Entry 2X6Y (X-ray diffraction, 1.35 A resolution); this record covers chain A.

== Chain A ==
Name: Tail spike protein
Organism: Salmonella phage HK620
Notes: fragment: lacking the n-terminal head-binding domain, residues 111-710
UniProtKB: Q9AYY6 (Q9AYY6_BPHK6); residues 110-709 here correspond to UniProt positions 111-710 (UniProt number = residue number + 1)
Amino-acid sequence (600 residues; numbered 110 to 709; the number before each row is that of its first residue):
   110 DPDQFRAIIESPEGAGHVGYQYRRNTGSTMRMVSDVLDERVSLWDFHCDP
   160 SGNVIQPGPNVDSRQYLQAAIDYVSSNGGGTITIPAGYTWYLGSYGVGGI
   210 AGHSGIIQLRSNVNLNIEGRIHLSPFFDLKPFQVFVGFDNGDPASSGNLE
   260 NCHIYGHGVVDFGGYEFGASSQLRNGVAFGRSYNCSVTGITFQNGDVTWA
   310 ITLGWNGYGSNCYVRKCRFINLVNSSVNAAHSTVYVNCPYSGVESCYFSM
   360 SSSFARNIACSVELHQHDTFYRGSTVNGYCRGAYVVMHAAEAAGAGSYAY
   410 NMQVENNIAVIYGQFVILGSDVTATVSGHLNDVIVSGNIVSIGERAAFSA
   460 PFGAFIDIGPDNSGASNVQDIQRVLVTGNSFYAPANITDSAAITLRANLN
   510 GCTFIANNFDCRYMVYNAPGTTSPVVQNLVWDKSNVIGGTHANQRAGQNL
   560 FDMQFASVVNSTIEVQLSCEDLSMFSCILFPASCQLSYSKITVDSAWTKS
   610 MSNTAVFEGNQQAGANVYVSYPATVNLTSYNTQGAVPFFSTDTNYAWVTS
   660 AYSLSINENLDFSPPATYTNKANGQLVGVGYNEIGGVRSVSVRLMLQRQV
Unresolved in the structure: 110-112
Differences from the reference sequence: engineered mutation A339 (Asp340 in Q9AYY6)
Metal / ion sites: Na+ site 1: G211 (together with alpha-L-rhamnopyranose); Na+ site 2: A565, S592, Q594
Residues lining bound ligands: alpha-L-rhamnopyranose (RAM): G211, H212, Q242, F247, P252, L282, W314

== In short ==
Ligands of chain A: alpha-L-rhamnopyranose. A565, S592 and Q594 coordinate Na+ site 2.
Chain A is Tail spike protein (Salmonella phage HK620); the structure, Tailspike protein mutant D339A of
E.coli bacteriophage HK620 in complex with hexasaccharide, was determined by X-ray diffraction, deposited
together with 4AVZ, 2X85, 2X6W and 2X6X.
